Entry 4V42 (X-ray diffraction, 5.50 A resolution (low resolution: residue-level contacts below are approximate; hydrogen-bond / salt-bridge calls are withheld)); this record covers chains AA and AL of the 49 polymer chains in the assembly.

# Chain AA
Molecule: 30S 16S ribosomal RNA
From: Thermus thermophilus
Sequence (1522 nucleotides; numbered 0 to 1544 plus 19 insertion-coded residues; 42 numbers in that range are skipped by the numbering (no residue carries them; nothing is unmodelled there); the number before each row is that of its first residue; a row labelled like 186A-186F holds insertion residues (186A, then the next letters in order); numbering starts at 0):
     0 UUUGUUGGAG AGUUUGAUCC UGGCUCAGGG UGAACGCUGG CGGCGUGCCU AAGACAUGCA
    60 AGUCGUGCGG
    73 GCCGCGGGGU
    84 UUUACUCCGU
    95 GGU
    99 C
   101 AGCGGCGGAC GGGUGAGUAA CGCGUGGGU
  129A G
   130 ACCUACCCGG AAGAGGGGGA CAACCCGGGG AAACUCGGGC UAAUCCCCCA UGUGGAC
186A-186F CCGCCC
   187 CUUG
191A-191F GGGUGU
   191 GUCCAAAGGG C
   208 UUU
   216 GCCCGCUUCC GGAUGGGCCC GCGUCCCAUC AGCUAGUUGG UGGGGUAAUG GCCCACCAAG
   276 GCGACGACGG GUAGCCGGUC UGAGAGGAUG GCCGGCCACA GGGGCACUGA GACACGGGCC
   336 CCACUCCUAC GGGAGGCAGC AGUUAGGAAU CUUCCGCAAU GGGCGCAAGC CUGACGGAGC
   396 GACGCCGCUU GGAGGAAGAA GCCCUUCGGG GUGUAAACUC CUGAA
   442 CCCGGGACGA AACCCCC
   464 GACGA
   474 GGGGACUGAC GGUACCGGGG UAAUA
   500 GCGCCGGCCA ACUCCGUGCC AGCAGCCGCG GUAAUACGGA GGGCGCGAGC GUUACCCGGA
   560 UUCACUGGGC GUAAAGGGCG UGUAGGCGGC CUGGGGCGUC CCAUGUGAAA GACCACGGCU
   620 CAACCGUGGG GGAGCGUGGG AUACGCUCAG GCUAGACGGU GGGAGAGGGU GGUGGAAUUC
   680 CCGGAGUAGC GGUGAAAUGC GCAGAUACCG GGAGGAACGC CGAUGGCGAA GGCAGCCACC
   740 UGGUCCACCC GUGACGCUGA GGCGCGAAAG CGUGGGGAGC AAACCGGAUU AGAUACCCGG
   800 GUAGUCCACG CCCUAAACGA UGCGCGCUAG GUCUCUGGG
   841 UCU
   848 CCUGGGGGCC GAAGCUAACG CGUUAAGCGC GCCGCCUGGG GAGUACGGCC GCAAGGCUGA
   908 AACUCAAAGG AAUUGACGGG GGCCCGCACA AGCGGUGGAG CAUGUGGUUU AAUUCGAAGC
   968 AACGCGAAGA ACCUUACCAG GCCUUGACAU G
  998A C
   999 UAGGGAACCC GGGUGAAAGC CUGGGGUGCC
1028A-1028B CC
  1029 GCGA
1032A-1032B GG
  1033 GGAGCCCUAG CACAGGUGCU GCAUGGCCGU CGUCAGCUCG UGCCGUGAGG UGUUGGGUUA
  1093 AGUCCCGCAA CGAGCGCAAC CCCCGCCGUU AGUUGCCAGC GGUUCGGCCG GGCACUCUAA
  1153 CGGGACUGCC CGCGA
  1169 AAGCGGGAGG AAGGAGGGGA CGACGUCUGG UCAGCAUGGC CCUUACGGCC UGGGCGACAC
  1229 ACGUGCUACA AUGCCCACUA CAAAGCGAUG CCACCCGGCA ACGGGGAGCU AAUCGCAAAA
  1289 AGGUGGGCCC AGUUCGGAUU GGGGUCUGCA ACCCGACCCC AUGAAGCCGG AAUCGCUAGU
  1349 AAUCGCGGAU CAGC
 1362A C
  1363 AUGCCGCGGU GAAUACGUUC CCGGGCCUUG UACACACCGC CCGUCACGCC AUGGGAGCGG
  1423 GCUCUACCCG AAGUCGCCGG G
  1446 AGCCUACGGG
  1459 CAGGCGCCGA GGGUAGGGCC CGUGACUGGG GCGAAGUCGU AACAAGGUAG CUGUACCGGA
  1519 AGGUGCGGCU GGAUCACCUC CUUUCU
Not modelled in the structure: 0, 1543-1544

# Chain AL
Name: 30S ribosomal protein S9
From: Thermus thermophilus
UniProt: P80374 (RS9_THET8); residue numbers follow UniProt; this construct covers 1-128
Sequence (128 residues; numbered 1 to 128; the number before each row is that of its first residue):
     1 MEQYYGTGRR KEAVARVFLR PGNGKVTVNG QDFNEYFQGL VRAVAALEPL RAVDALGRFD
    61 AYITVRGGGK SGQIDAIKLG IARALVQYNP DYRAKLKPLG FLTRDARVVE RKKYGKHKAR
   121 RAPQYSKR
Not modelled in the structure: 1

# Chain AA / chain AL interface
Contacting residue pairs (8):
  U1232(AA) with Tyr-125(AL)
  A1250(AA) with Gly-68(AL)
  C1367(AA) with Tyr-114(AL); Gly-115(AL)
  G1368(AA) with Lys-113(AL); Tyr-114(AL)
  C1369(AA) with Arg-111(AL)
  U1372(AA) with Gly-69(AL)
Other interface residues (no listed pair), chain AA (8 interface residues in all): U1348, G1371
Other interface residues (no listed pair), chain AL (12 interface residues in all): Gly-67, Ser-71, Val-109, Lys-112, Lys-116

# Summary
8 residues of chain AA and 12 residues of chain AL are in contact.
Chain AA is 30S 16S ribosomal RNA and chain AL is 30S ribosomal protein S9, both from Thermus thermophilus;
the structure, Crystal structure of the ribosome at 5.5 A resolution, was determined by X-ray diffraction.
